6DE7 - chains G and H of the 6 polymer chains in the assembly; structure by X-ray diffraction, 4.12 A resolution (low resolution: residue-level contacts below are approximate; hydrogen-bond / salt-bridge calls are withheld).

[Chain G]
Protein: Envelope glycoprotein gp160
Source organism: Human immunodeficiency virus 1
UniProtKB: Q2N0S6 (Q2N0S6_9HIV1); the construct lacks a stretch of the UniProt sequence and is renumbered around it, so the offset changes along the chain: 31-141 = UniProt 30-140; 150-185 = UniProt 141-176; 188-309 = UniProt 187-308; 312-321 = UniProt 309-318; 3 more segments
Amino-acid sequence (483 residues; numbered 31 to 513 plus 13 insertion-coded residues; 13 numbers in that range are skipped by the numbering (no residue carries them; nothing is unmodelled there); the number before each row is that of its first residue; a row labelled like 185A-185J holds insertion residues (185A, then the next letters in order)):
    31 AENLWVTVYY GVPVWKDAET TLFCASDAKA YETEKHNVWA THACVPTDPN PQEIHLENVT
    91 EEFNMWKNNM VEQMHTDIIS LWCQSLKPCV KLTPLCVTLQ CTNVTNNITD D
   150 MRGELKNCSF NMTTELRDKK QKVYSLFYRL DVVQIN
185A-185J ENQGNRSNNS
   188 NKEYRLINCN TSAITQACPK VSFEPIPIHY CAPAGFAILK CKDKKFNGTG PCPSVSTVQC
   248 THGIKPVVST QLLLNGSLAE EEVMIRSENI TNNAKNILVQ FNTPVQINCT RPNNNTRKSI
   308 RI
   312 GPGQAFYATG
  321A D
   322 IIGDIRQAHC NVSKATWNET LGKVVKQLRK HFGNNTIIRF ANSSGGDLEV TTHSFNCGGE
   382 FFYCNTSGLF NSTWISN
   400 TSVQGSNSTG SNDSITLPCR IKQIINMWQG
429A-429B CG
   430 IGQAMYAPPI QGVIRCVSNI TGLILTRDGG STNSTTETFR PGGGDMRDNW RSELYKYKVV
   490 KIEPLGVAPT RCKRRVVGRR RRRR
Unresolved in the structure: 31, 185A-185J, 400-410, 506-513
Differences from the reference sequence: engineered mutation Cys113 (Asp112 in Q2N0S6), Asn332 (Thr330 in Q2N0S6), Gly429B (Arg426 in Q2N0S6), Cys501 (Ala498 in Q2N0S6), Arg509 (Glu506 in Q2N0S6), Arg510 (Lys507 in Q2N0S6), Arg512 (Ala509 in Q2N0S6), Arg513 (Val510 in Q2N0S6); insertion (429, 429A)
Cystine bridges: Cys54-Cys74, Cys113-Cys429A, Cys119-Cys205, Cys126-Cys196, Cys131-Cys157, Cys218-Cys247, Cys228-Cys239, Cys296-Cys331, Cys378-Cys445, Cys385-Cys418
Covalent attachments: glycan linked to Asn88, Asn332; N-acetylglucosamine (NAG) linked to Asn133, Asn137, Asn156, Asn160, Asn197, Asn234, Asn262, Asn276, Asn295, Asn301, Asn339, Asn355, Asn363, Asn386, Asn392, Asn448
From the paper describing this entry:
  - mutagenesis - D113C: decreased binding to PG16, PGT145 and 35O22
  - conformationally variable residues (side-chain flip): Trp112, Met426, Trp427

[Chain H]
Protein: PGT122 Heavy chain
Source organism: Homo sapiens
Amino-acid sequence (235 residues; each row starts with the number of its first residue; a row labelled like 82A-82C holds insertion residues (82A, then the next letters in order)):
     1 QVHLQESGPG LVKPSETLSL TCNVSGTLVR DNYWSWIRQP LGKQPEWIGY VHDSGDTNYN
    61 PSLKSRVHLS LDKSKNLVSL RL
82A-82C TGV
    83 TAADSAIYYC ATTKHGRR
100A-100R IYGVVAFKEWFTYFYMDV
   101 WGKGTSVTVS SASTKGPSVF PLAPSSKSTS GGTAALGCLV KDYFPEPVTV SWNSGALTSG
   161 VHTFPAVLQS SGLYSLSSVV TVPSSSLGTQ TYICNVNHKP SNTKVDKRVE PKSC
Unresolved in the structure: 125-130, 212-214
Cystine bridges: Cys22-Cys92, Cys138-Cys194

[How chain G and chain H interact]
Pairs across the interface (8):
  Asp325(G) - Tyr100B(H)
  Arg327(G) - Tyr100B(H)
  Arg327(G) - Gly100C(H)
  Arg327(G) - Glu100I(H)
  Gln328(G) - Phe100G(H)
  Gln328(G) - Glu100I(H)
  His330(G) - Phe100G(H)
  Pro417(G) - Phe100G(H)
Interface residues without a listed pair, chain G (10 interface residues in all): Ile138, Met150, Ile326, Ala329, Leu416
Interface residues without a listed pair, chain H (5 interface residues in all): Lys100H

[Overview]
The interface between chain G and chain H involves 10 residues on one side and 5 on the other. Covalently
linked N-acetylglucosamine: at Asn88(G), Asn133(G), Asn137(G), Asn156(G), Asn160(G) and Asn197(G) and 12 more.
The paper reports that D113C of chain G reduces binding to PG16, PGT145 and 35O22; conformational variability
at Trp112(G), Met426(G) and Trp427(G).
Chain G is Envelope glycoprotein gp160 (Human immunodeficiency virus 1) and chain H is PGT122 Heavy chain
(Homo sapiens); the structure, Crystal Structure at 4.3 A Resolution of Glycosylated HIV-1 Clade A BG505
SOSIP.664 Prefusion Env Trimer ..., was determined by X-ray diffraction.
